PDB entry 2QQE | X-ray diffraction, 1.90 A resolution | chains A and B

[Chain A (and B)]
Protein: Thymidine kinase
Organism: Thermotoga maritima
Notes: EC 2.7.1.21; chain B of this document is another copy of the same molecule, construct and numbering; everything in this record applies to it too
Reference sequence: Q9WYN2 (KITH_THEMA); residues 1-184 here = UniProt positions 1-184
Amino-acid sequence (184 residues; row label = number of the first residue in the row):
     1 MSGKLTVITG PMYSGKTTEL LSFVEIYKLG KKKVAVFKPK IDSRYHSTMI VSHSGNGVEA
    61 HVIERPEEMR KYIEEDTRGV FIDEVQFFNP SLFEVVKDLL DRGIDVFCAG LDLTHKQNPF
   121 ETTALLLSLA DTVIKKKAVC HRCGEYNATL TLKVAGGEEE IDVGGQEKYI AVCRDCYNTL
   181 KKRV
Disordered / not traced: 1, 41-55, 156, 182-184 (chain B: 1, 41-57, 156-160, 182-184)
Ion coordination: Zn2+: C140, C143, C173, C176
Ligand contacts: thymidine (THM): M12, E84, Q86, F87, L111, L113, T114, H115, F120, T151, E160, I161, D162, V163, G164, Y169
Swiss-Prot annotation at these positions:
  - active site: E84 (Proton acceptor)
  - binding site (ATP): G10 to T17, H53, D83 to Q86
  - binding site (substrate): H115, I161 to G164, Y169
  - binding site (Zn(2+)): C140, C143, C173, C176
  - mutagenesis: H53 (H53A: Reduced affinity for ATP), G55 (G55W: Reduced affinity for ATP), L129 (L129W: Reduced affinity for thymidine)
Reported in the primary citation:
  - conformationally variable residues (order/disorder transition): K40 to V58
  - mutagenesis - T18A/S22A, H53A: unchanged catalytic activity
  - mutagenesis - H53A: unchanged binding to ATP
  - mutagenesis - H53A: unchanged binding to thymidine
  - mutagenesis - L129W (6-fold): decreased binding to thymidine
  - mutagenesis - G55W (3-fold): decreased binding to ATP
  - mutagenesis - T18C/S22C: decreased catalytic activity on oxidative conditions

[Interface between chain A and chain B]
Pairs across the interface - 41 pairs, chain A then chain B:
  S2(A) with R174(B); D175(B), hydrogen bond (backbone-side chain)
  F93(A) with Q117(B); P119(B)
  K97(A) with Q117(B), hydrogen bond (side chain-backbone); R174(B)
  L100(A) with R174(B)
  D101(A) with R174(B), salt bridge; N178(B), hydrogen bond
  D112(A) with S128(B)
  L113(A) with S128(B)
  Q117(A) with F93(B); K97(B), hydrogen bond (backbone-side chain)
  P119(A) with L125(B), hydrophobic; S128(B)
  A124(A) with A124(B)
  L125(A) with P119(B), hydrophobic
  L127(A) with L127(B); S128(B); K135(B), hydrogen bond (backbone-side chain)
  S128(A) with D112(B); L113(B); P119(B); L127(B); K135(B), hydrogen bond (backbone-side chain)
  L129(A) with R174(B)
  A130(A) with K135(B), hydrogen bond (backbone-side chain)
  D131(A) with K135(B); T149(B)
  K135(A) with L127(B), hydrogen bond (side chain-backbone); S128(B), hydrogen bond (side chain-backbone); A130(B), hydrogen bond (side chain-backbone); D131(B)
  T149(A) with D131(B)
  R174(A) with S2(B); K97(B); L100(B); D101(B), salt bridge; L129(B)
  D175(A) with S2(B), hydrogen bond (side chain-backbone)
  N178(A) with D101(B), hydrogen bond
Also at the interface, not in a pair above, chain A (26 interface residues in all): G3, K4, K116, V133, N147
Also at the interface, not in a pair above, chain B (26 interface residues in all): G3, K4, K116, V133, N147

[In short]
The chain A/chain B interface involves 26 residues from each chain, with 12 hydrogen bonds and 2 salt bridges.
Polar pairs include D101(A)-R174(B), S2(A)-D175(B) and K97(A)-Q117(B). Ligands of chain A: thymidine. The
paper reports that L129W of chain A reduces binding to thymidine; conformational variability at K40(A); 5
substitutions were tested in all.
Both chains are Thymidine kinase (Thermotoga maritima). Entry 2QQE (Thymidine Kinase from Thermotoga Maritima
in complex with Thymidine) was determined by X-ray diffraction, deposited together with 2QPO and 2QQ0.
